PDB entry 5IJN | electron microscopy, 21.40 A resolution (very low resolution: no residue pairs are listed; an interface is given only as per-side residue counts) | chains I and J of the 26 polymer chains in the assembly

# Chain I
Molecule: Nuclear pore complex protein NUP93
From: Homo sapiens
UniProtKB: Q8N1F7 (NUP93_HUMAN); residue numbers follow UniProt; this construct covers 1-819
Sequence (819 residues; each row starts with the number of its first residue):
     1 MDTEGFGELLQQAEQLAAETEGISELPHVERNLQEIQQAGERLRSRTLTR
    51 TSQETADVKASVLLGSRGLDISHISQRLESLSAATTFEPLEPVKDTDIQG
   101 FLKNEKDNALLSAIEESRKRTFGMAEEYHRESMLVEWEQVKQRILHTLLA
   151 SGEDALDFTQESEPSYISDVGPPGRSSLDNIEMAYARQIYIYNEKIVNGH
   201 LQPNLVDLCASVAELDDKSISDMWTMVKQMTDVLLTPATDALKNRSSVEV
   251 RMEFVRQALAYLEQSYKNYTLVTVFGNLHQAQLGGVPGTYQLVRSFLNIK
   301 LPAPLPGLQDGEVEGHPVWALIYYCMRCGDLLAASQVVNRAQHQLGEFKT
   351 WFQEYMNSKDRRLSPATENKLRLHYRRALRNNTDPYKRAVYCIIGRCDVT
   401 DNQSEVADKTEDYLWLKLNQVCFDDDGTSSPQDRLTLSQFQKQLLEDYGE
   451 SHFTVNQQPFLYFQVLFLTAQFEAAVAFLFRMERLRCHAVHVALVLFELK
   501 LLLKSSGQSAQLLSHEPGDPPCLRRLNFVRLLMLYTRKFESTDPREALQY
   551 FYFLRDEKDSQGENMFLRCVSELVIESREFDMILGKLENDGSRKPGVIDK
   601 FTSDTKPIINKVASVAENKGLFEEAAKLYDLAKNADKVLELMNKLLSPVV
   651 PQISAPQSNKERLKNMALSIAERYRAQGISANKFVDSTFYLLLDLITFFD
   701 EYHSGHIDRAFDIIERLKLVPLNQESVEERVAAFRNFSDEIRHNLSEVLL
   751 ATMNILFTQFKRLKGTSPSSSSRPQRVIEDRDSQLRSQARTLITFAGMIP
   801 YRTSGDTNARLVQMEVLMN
Disordered / not traced: 43-172, 235-249, 280-281, 456-458, 505-521, 766-777, 816-819

# Chain J
Molecule: Nuclear pore complex protein NUP205
From: Homo sapiens
UniProtKB: Q92621 (NU205_HUMAN); residues 1-2012 here = UniProt positions 1-2012
Sequence (2012 residues; each row starts with the number of its first residue):
     1 MATPLAVNSAASLWGPYKDIWHKVGNALWRRQPEAVHLLDKILKKHKPDF
    51 ISLFKNPPKNVQQHEKVQKASTEGVAIQGQQGTRLLPEQLIKEAFILSDL
   101 FDIGELAAVELLLAGEHQQPHFPGLTRGLVAVLLYWDGKRCIANSLKALI
   151 QSRRGKTWTLELSPELASMTTRFTDELMEQGLTYKVLTLVSQIDVNNEFE
   201 KLQRERGLGSEKHRKEVSDLIKECRQSLAESLFAWACQSPLGKEDTLLLI
   251 GHLERVTVEANGSLDAVNLALLMALLYCFDISFIEQSTEERDDMIHQLPL
   301 LTEKQYIATIHSRLQDSQLWKLPGLQATVRLAWALALRGISQLPDVTALA
   351 EFTEADEAMAELAIADNVFLFLMESVVVSEYFYQEEFYIRRVHNLITDFL
   401 ALMPMKVKQLRNRADEDARMIHMSMQMGNEPPISLRRDLEHLMLLIGELY
   451 KKNPFHLELALEYWCPTEPLQTPTIMGSYLGVAHQRPPQRQVVLSKFVRQ
   501 MGDLLPPTIYIPYLKMLQGLANGPQCAHYCFSLLKVNGSSHVENIQGAGG
   551 SPVSWEHFFHSLMLYHEHLRKDLPSADSVQYRHLPSRGITQKEQDGLIAF
   601 LQLTSTIITWSENARLALCEHPQWTPVVVILGLLQCSIPPVLKAELLKTL
   651 AAFGKSPEIAASLWQSLEYTQILQTVRIPSQRQAIGIEVELNEIESRCEE
   701 YPLTRAFCQLISTLVESSFPSNLGAGLRPPGFDPYLQFLRDSVFLRFRTR
   751 AYRRAAEKWEVAEVVLEVFYKLLRDYEPQLEDFVDQFVELQGEEIIAYKP
   801 PGFSLMYHLLNESPMLELALSLLEEGVKQLDTYAPFPGKKHLEKAVQHCL
   851 ALLNLTLQKENLFMDLLRESQLALIVCPLEQLLQGINPRTKKADNVVNIA
   901 RYLYHGNTNPELAFESAKILCCISCNSNIQIKLVGDFTHDQSISQKLMAG
   951 FVECLDCEDAEEFVRLEEGSELEKKLVAIRHETRIHILNLLITSLECNPP
  1001 NLALYLLGFELKKPVSTTNLQDPGVLGCPRTCLHAILNILEKGTEGRTGP
  1051 VAVRESPQLAELCYQVIYQLCACSDTSGPTMRYLRTSQDFLFSQLQYLPF
  1101 SNKEYEISMLNQMSWLMKTASIELRVTSLNRQRSHTQRLLHLLLDDMPVK
  1151 PYSDGEGGIEDENRSVSGFLHFDTATKVRRKILNILDSIDFSQEIPEPLQ
  1201 LDFFDRAQIEQVIANCEHKNLRGQTVCNVKLLHRVLVAEVNALQGMAAIG
  1251 QRPLLMEEISTVLQYVVGRNKLLQCLHAKRHALESWRQLVEIILTACPQD
  1301 LIQAEDRQLIIRDILQDVHDKILDDEAAQELMPVVAGAVFTLTAHLSQAV
  1351 LTEQKETSVLGPAEAHYAFMLDSCFTSPPPEENPLVGFASIGDSSLYIIL
  1401 KKLLDFILKTGGGFQRVRTHLYGSLLYYLQIAQRPDEPDTLEAAKKTMWE
  1451 RLTAPEDVFSKLQRENIAIIESYGAALMEVVCRDACDGHEIGRMLALALL
  1501 DRIVSVDKQQQWLLYLSNSGYLKVLVDSLVEDDRTLQSLLTPQPPLLKAL
  1551 YTYESKMAFLTRVAKIQQGALELLRSGVIVRLAQCQVYDMRPETDPQSMF
  1601 GMRDPPMFIPTPVDRYRQILLPALQLCQVILTSSMAQHLQAAGQVLQFLI
  1651 SHSDTIQAILRCQDVSAGSLQELALLTGIISKAALPGILSELDVDVNEGS
  1701 LMELQGHIGRFQRQCLGLLSRFGGSDRLRQFKFQDDNVEGDKVSKKDEIE
  1751 LAMQQICANVMEYCQSLMLQSSPTFQHAVCLFTPSLSETVNRDGPRQDTQ
  1801 APVVPYWRLPGLGIIIYLLKQSANDFFSYYDSHRQSVSKLQNVEQLPPDE
  1851 IKELCQSVMPAGVDKISTAQKYVLARRRLVKVINNRAKLLSLCSFIIETC
  1901 LFILWRHLEYYLLHCMPTDSQDSLFASRTLFKSRRLQDSFASETNLDFRS
  1951 GLAIVSQHDLDQLQADAINAFGESLQKKLLDIEGLYSKVRSRYSFIQALV
  2001 RRIRGLLRISRN
Disordered / not traced: 1-8, 26-37, 76-81, 120-128, 155-163, 175-180, 257-262, 287-303, 380-383, 421-426, 455-457, 468-492, 538-552, 574-590, 621-624, 640-641, 671, 681-685, 745, 752-753, 784-791, 813, 828-838, 873-875, 889-891, 907-908, 925-1391, 1596-1606, 1693-2012

# Chain I / chain J interface
At this resolution (21 A) residue pairs are not listed: 21 residues of chain I and 15 of chain J lie at the interface.

# Summary
21 residues of chain I and 15 residues of chain J are in contact.
Chain I is Nuclear pore complex protein NUP93 and chain J is Nuclear pore complex protein NUP205, both from
Homo sapiens; the structure, Composite structure of the inner ring of the human nuclear pore complex (32
copies of Nup205), was determined by electron microscopy, deposited together with 5IJO.
